PDB entry 6WG7 | electron microscopy, 8.30 A resolution (very low resolution: no residue pairs are listed; an interface is given only as per-side residue counts) | chains A and E of the 8 polymer chains in the assembly

[Chain A]
Molecule: 35-nt DNA strand
Sequence (35 nucleotides; each row starts with the number of its first residue):
     1 TTGATCTGGT ATAACAGGTA TAAAGGTATA TCGTT

[Chain E]
Protein: HTH-type transcriptional repressor NanR
Source organism: Escherichia coli
UniProtKB: J7QHT8 (J7QHT8_ECOLX); residues 1-263 here = UniProt positions 1-263
Amino-acid sequence (263 residues; each row starts with the number of its first residue):
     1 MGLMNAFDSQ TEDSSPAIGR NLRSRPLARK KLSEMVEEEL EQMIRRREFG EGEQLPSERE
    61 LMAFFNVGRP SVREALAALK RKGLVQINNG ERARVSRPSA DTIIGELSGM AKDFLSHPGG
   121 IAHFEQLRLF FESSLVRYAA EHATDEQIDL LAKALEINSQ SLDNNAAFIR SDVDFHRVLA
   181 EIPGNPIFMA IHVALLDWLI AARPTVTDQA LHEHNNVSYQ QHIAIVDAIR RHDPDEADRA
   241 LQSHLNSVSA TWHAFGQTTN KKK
Unresolved in the structure: 1-20, 249-263

[Interface between chain A and chain E]
At this resolution (8 A) residue pairs are not listed: 5 residues of chain A and 14 of chain E lie at the interface.

[Summary]
5 residues of chain A and 14 residues of chain E are in contact.
Chain A is a 35-nt DNA strand and chain E is HTH-type transcriptional repressor NanR (Escherichia coli); the
structure, Coordinates of NanR dimer fitted in Hexameric NanR-DNA hetero-complex cryo-EM map, was determined
by electron microscopy together with 6WFQ from the same study.
